4PI2 - chains A and I of the 12 polymer chains in the assembly; structure by X-ray diffraction, 3.33 A resolution.

[Chain A (and I)]
Protein: Particulate methane monooxygenase subunit B
Source organism: Methylocystis sp. ATCC 49242
Notes: EC 1.14.18.3; chain I of this document is another copy of the same molecule, construct and numbering; everything in this record applies to it too
Amino-acid sequence (420 residues; numbered 1 to 420; the number before each row is that of its first residue):
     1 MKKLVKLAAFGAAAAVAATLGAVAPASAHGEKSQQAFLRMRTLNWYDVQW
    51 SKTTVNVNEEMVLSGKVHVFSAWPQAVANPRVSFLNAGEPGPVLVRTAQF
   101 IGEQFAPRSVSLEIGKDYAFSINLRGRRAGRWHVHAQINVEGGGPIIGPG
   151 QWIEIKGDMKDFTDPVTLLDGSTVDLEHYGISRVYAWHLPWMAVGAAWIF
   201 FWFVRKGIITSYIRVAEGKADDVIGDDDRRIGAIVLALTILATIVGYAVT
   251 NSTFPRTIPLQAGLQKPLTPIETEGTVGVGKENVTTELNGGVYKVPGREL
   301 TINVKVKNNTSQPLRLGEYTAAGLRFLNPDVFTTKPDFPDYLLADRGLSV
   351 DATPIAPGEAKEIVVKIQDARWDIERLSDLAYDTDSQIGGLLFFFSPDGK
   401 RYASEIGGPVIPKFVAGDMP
Unresolved in the structure: 1-28, 419-420
Bound ions: Cu ion: His29, His133, His135

[Interface between chain A and chain I]
Residue-residue contacts (19; chain A residue first):
  Arg108(A) with Asp385(I), salt bridge
  Ser109(A) with Gln75(I)
  Leu169(A) with Ile411(I), hydrophobic; Pro412(I)
  Arg256(A) with Phe414(I)
  Ile258(A) with Ala381(I)
  Pro259(A) with Ala381(I); Tyr382(I); Asp383(I); Thr384(I)
  Leu260(A) with Thr384(I)
  Gln261(A) with Asp383(I); Thr384(I); Asp385(I); Ser386(I)
  Ala262(A) with Thr384(I), hydrogen bond (backbone-backbone)
  Gly263(A) with Gln75(I)
  Leu264(A) with Gln75(I), hydrogen bond (backbone-side chain)
  Lys266(A) with Ala72(I)
Also at the interface, not in a pair above, chain A (13 interface residues in all): Pro267
Also at the interface, not in a pair above, chain I (13 interface residues in all): Ser71, Gly407

[In short]
The chain A/chain I interface involves 13 residues from each chain, with 2 hydrogen bonds and 1 salt bridge.
Polar pairs include Arg108(A)-Asp385(I), Leu264(A)-Gln75(I) and Ala262(A)-Thr384(I). His29(A), His133(A) and
His135(A) coordinate a Cu ion ion.
Chain A and chain I are both Particulate methane monooxygenase subunit B (Methylocystis sp. ATCC 49242); the
structure, Crystal structure of particulate methane monooxygenase from Methylocystis sp. ATCC 49242 (Rockwell)
soaked in zinc, was determined by X-ray diffraction together with 4PHZ and 4PI0 from the same study.
